9BL6 - chains A and C of the 4 polymer chains in the assembly; structure by X-ray diffraction, 2.40 A resolution.

Chain A:
Protein: MHC class I antigen
Source organism: Homo sapiens
UniProtKB: A0A411J078 (A0A411J078_HUMAN); residues 1-276 here correspond to UniProt positions 25-300 (UniProt number = residue number + 24)
Sequence (276 residues; numbered 1 to 276; the number before each row is that of its first residue):
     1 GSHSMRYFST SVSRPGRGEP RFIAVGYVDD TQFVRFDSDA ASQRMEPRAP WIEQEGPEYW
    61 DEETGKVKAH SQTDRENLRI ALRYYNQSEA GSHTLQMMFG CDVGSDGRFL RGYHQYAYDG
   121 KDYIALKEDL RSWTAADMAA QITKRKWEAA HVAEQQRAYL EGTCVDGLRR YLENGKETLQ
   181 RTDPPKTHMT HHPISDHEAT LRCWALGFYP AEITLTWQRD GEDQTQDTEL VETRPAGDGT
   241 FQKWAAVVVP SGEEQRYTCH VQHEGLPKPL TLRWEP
Unresolved in the structure: 226-227
Disulfide bonds: Cys-101/Cys-164, Cys-203/Cys-259

Chain C:
Protein: Polymerase basic protein 2 peptide
UniProtKB: Q809Q3 (PB2_I01A1); residues 1-9 here correspond to UniProt positions 213-221 (UniProt number = residue number + 212)
Sequence (9 residues; row label = number of the first residue in the row):
     1 TYQWIIRNW

Interface between chain A and chain C:
Residue-residue contacts - 44 pairs, chain A then chain C:
  Met-5(A) with Thr-1(C)
  Tyr-7(A) with Thr-1(C), hydrogen bond (side chain-backbone); Tyr-2(C), hydrophobic
  Ala-24(A) with Tyr-2(C)
  Glu-63(A) with Thr-1(C); Tyr-2(C), hydrogen bond (side chain-backbone)
  Lys-66(A) with Thr-1(C); Tyr-2(C), hydrogen bond (side chain-backbone); Trp-4(C)
  Val-67(A) with Tyr-2(C)
  Ala-69(A) with Trp-4(C), hydrophobic; Ile-5(C)
  His-70(A) with Tyr-2(C), hydrogen bond; Ile-5(C)
  Thr-73(A) with Ile-5(C), hydrogen bond (side chain-backbone); Ile-6(C); Arg-7(C)
  Asn-77(A) with Asn-8(C); Trp-9(C), hydrogen bond (side chain-backbone)
  Ile-80(A) with Asn-8(C)
  Tyr-84(A) with Trp-9(C), hydrogen bond (side chain-backbone)
  Leu-95(A) with Trp-9(C), hydrophobic
  Met-97(A) with Ile-5(C), hydrophobic
  Phe-99(A) with Tyr-2(C), hydrophobic; Gln-3(C)
  His-114(A) with Gln-3(C), hydrogen bond; Ile-5(C)
  Tyr-116(A) with Ile-5(C); Trp-9(C)
  Tyr-118(A) with Trp-9(C), hydrophobic
  Tyr-123(A) with Trp-9(C)
  Thr-143(A) with Trp-9(C), hydrogen bond (side chain-backbone)
  Lys-146(A) with Asn-8(C); Trp-9(C), hydrogen bond (side chain-backbone)
  Trp-147(A) with Arg-7(C); Asn-8(C), hydrogen bond (side chain-backbone)
  Val-152(A) with Arg-7(C)
  Gln-156(A) with Gln-3(C), hydrogen bond
  Tyr-159(A) with Thr-1(C), hydrogen bond (side chain-backbone); Tyr-2(C); Gln-3(C)
  Thr-163(A) with Thr-1(C)
  Gly-167(A) with Thr-1(C)
  Tyr-171(A) with Thr-1(C), hydrogen bond (side chain-backbone)
Other interface residues (no listed pair), chain A (35 interface residues in all): Ser-9, Phe-22, Met-45, Gly-65, Ala-81, Ala-150, Arg-170

Summary:
The interface between chain A and chain C involves 35 residues on one side and 9 on the other; the contacts
include 14 hydrogen bonds. Among the polar pairs are Tyr-7(A)/Thr-1(C), Glu-63(A)/Tyr-2(C) and
Lys-66(A)/Tyr-2(C).
Chain A is MHC class I antigen (Homo sapiens) and chain C is Polymerase basic protein 2 peptide; the
structure, KIR3DL1*114 in complex with HLA-A*24:02 presenting the TW9 peptide, was determined by X-ray
diffraction (same publication as 9BL2, 9BL3, 9BL4, 9BL5, 9BL9 and 9BLA).
